Entry 1WPS (X-ray diffraction, 2.80 A resolution); this record covers chains A and B.

[Chain A (and B)]
Name: Hut operon positive regulatory protein
From: Bacillus subtilis
Notes: chain B of this document is another copy of the same molecule, construct and numbering; everything in this record applies to it too
UniProt: P10943 (HUTP_BACSU); residues 2-148 here correspond to UniProt positions 1-147 (UniProt number = residue number - 1)
Sequence (147 residues; row label = number of the first residue in the row):
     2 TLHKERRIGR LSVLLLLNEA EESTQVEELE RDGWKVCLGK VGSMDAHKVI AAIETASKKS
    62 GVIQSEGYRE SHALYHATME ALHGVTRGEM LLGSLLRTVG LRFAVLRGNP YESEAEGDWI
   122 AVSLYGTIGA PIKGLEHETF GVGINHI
Disordered / not traced: 2-5 (chain B: 2-4)
Construct notes: engineered mutation Ile51 (Val50 in P10943)

[How chain A and chain B interact]
Pairs across the interface (39; chain A residue first):
  Arg8(A) - Tyr126(B)  hydrogen bond
  Arg8(A) - Glu137(B)  salt bridge
  Arg8(A) - Glu139(B)
  Ile9(A) - Glu139(B)
  Gly10(A) - Glu139(B)  hydrogen bond (backbone-side chain)
  Arg11(A) - Leu18(B)  hydrogen bond (side chain-backbone)
  Arg11(A) - Asn19(B)
  Arg11(A) - Glu20(B)  salt bridge
  Arg11(A) - Tyr126(B)
  Arg11(A) - Glu139(B)  hydrogen bond (backbone-side chain)
  Val14(A) - Val14(B)  hydrophobic
  Val14(A) - Leu18(B)  hydrophobic
  Leu15(A) - Leu15(B)  hydrophobic
  Leu18(A) - Arg11(B)  hydrogen bond (backbone-side chain)
  Leu18(A) - Val14(B)  hydrophobic
  Leu18(A) - Leu15(B)  hydrophobic
  Asn19(A) - Leu15(B)
  Glu81(A) - Arg88(B)  salt bridge
  Arg88(A) - Glu81(B)  salt bridge
  Arg88(A) - Ile145(B)
  Tyr112(A) - Gly135(B)
  Tyr112(A) - Leu136(B)
  Tyr112(A) - Glu137(B)  hydrogen bond (side chain-backbone)
  Tyr126(A) - Arg8(B)
  Tyr126(A) - Arg11(B)
  Lys134(A) - Glu113(B)
  Lys134(A) - Glu115(B)
  His138(A) - Ile145(B)
  Glu139(A) - Arg8(B)
  Glu139(A) - Ile9(B)
  Glu139(A) - Gly10(B)  hydrogen bond (side chain-backbone)
  Glu139(A) - Arg11(B)  hydrogen bond (side chain-backbone)
  Glu139(A) - Ile145(B)
  Phe141(A) - Gly10(B)
  Phe141(A) - Arg11(B)
  Phe141(A) - Phe141(B)  hydrophobic
  Phe141(A) - Val143(B)  hydrophobic
  Val143(A) - Arg88(B)  hydrogen bond (backbone-side chain)
  Val143(A) - Phe141(B)  hydrophobic
Other interface residues (no listed pair), chain A (20 interface residues in all): Trp120, Leu136, Ile145
Other interface residues (no listed pair), chain B (23 interface residues in all): Glu90, Thr128

[Overview]
20 residues of chain A face 23 of chain B across their interface; the contacts include 9 hydrogen bonds and 4
salt bridges. Among the polar pairs are Arg8(A)-Glu137(B), Arg11(A)-Glu20(B) and Glu81(A)-Arg88(B).
Chain A and chain B are both Hut operon positive regulatory protein (Bacillus subtilis); the structure,
Crystal Structure of HutP, an RNA binding anti-termination protein, was determined by X-ray diffraction (same
publication as 1WMQ and 1WPV).
